9UD3 - chains D and E of the 6 polymer chains in the assembly; structure by electron microscopy, 3.80 A resolution.

# Chain D
Protein: Na(+)-translocating NADH-quinone reductase subunit D
Organism: Vibrio cholerae O395
Notes: EC 7.2.1.1
Reference sequence: A5F5Y6 (NQRD_VIBC3); residues 1-210 here = UniProt positions 1-210
Chain sequence (210 residues; row label = number of the first residue in the row):
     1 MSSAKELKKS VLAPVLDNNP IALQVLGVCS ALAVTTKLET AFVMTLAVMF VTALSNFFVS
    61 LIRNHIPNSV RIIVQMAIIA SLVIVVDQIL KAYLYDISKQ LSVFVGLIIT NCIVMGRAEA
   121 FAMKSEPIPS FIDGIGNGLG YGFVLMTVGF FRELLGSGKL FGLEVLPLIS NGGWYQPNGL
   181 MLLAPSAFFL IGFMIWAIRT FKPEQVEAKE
Not modelled in the structure: 1-6
Bound ions: 2Fe-2S cluster Fe: Cys-29, Cys-112 (shared with Cys-26(E), Cys-120(E) of chain E)
Small-molecule neighbours: 2Fe-2S cluster (FES): Cys-29, Thr-110, Asn-111, Cys-112

# Chain E
Protein: Na(+)-translocating NADH-quinone reductase subunit E
Organism: Vibrio cholerae O395
Notes: EC 7.2.1.1
Reference sequence: A5F5Y5 (NQRE_VIBC3); residues 1-198 here = UniProt positions 1-198
Chain sequence (198 residues; row label = number of the first residue in the row):
     1 MEHYISLLVK SIFIENMALS FFLGMCTFLA VSKKVKTSFG LGIAVIVVLT ISVPVNNLVY
    61 NLVLKPDALV EGVDLSFLNF ITFIGVIAAL VQILEMILDR FFPPLYNALG IFLPLITVNC
   121 AIFGGVSFMV QRDYSFAESV VYGFGSGVGW MLAIVALAGI REKMKYSDVP PGLRGLGITF
   181 ITAGLMALGF MSFSGVQL
Bound ions: 2Fe-2S cluster Fe: Cys-26, Cys-120 (shared with Cys-29(D), Cys-112(D) of chain D)
Small-molecule neighbours: 2Fe-2S cluster (FES): Gly-24, Met-25, Cys-26, Cys-120

# Interface between chain D and chain E
Residue-residue contacts - 47 pairs, chain D then chain E:
  Val-25(D) / Cys-26(E)
  Val-25(D) / Leu-176(E)  hydrophobic
  Gly-27(D) / Cys-26(E)
  Val-28(D) / Met-25(E)  hydrophobic
  Val-28(D) / Cys-26(E)  hydrophobic
  Val-28(D) / Phe-180(E)  hydrophobic
  Cys-29(D) / Phe-22(E)
  Cys-29(D) / Leu-23(E)  hydrophobic
  Cys-29(D) / Gly-24(E)  hydrogen bond (side chain-backbone)
  Cys-29(D) / Met-25(E)
  Cys-29(D) / Cys-120(E)  hydrophobic
  Leu-32(D) / Phe-22(E)  hydrophobic
  Ile-73(D) / Ala-88(E)  hydrophobic
  Met-76(D) / Ile-84(E)  hydrophobic
  Met-76(D) / Val-118(E)  hydrophobic
  Ala-80(D) / Ile-81(E)  hydrophobic
  Ile-84(D) / Phe-77(E)
  Ile-84(D) / Phe-80(E)  hydrophobic
  Asp-87(D) / Phe-80(E)
  Gln-88(D) / Phe-77(E)
  Ser-102(D) / Gln-131(E)
  Val-103(D) / Ser-127(E)
  Val-103(D) / Phe-128(E)  hydrophobic
  Gly-106(D) / Phe-80(E)
  Leu-107(D) / Cys-120(E)  hydrophobic
  Thr-110(D) / Val-118(E)
  Thr-110(D) / Asn-119(E)  hydrogen bond (side chain-backbone)
  Thr-110(D) / Cys-120(E)
  Cys-112(D) / Cys-26(E)  hydrogen bond
  Ala-184(D) / Phe-22(E)  hydrophobic
  Pro-185(D) / Ala-187(E)  hydrophobic
  Pro-185(D) / Met-191(E)  hydrophobic
  Phe-188(D) / Met-25(E)  hydrophobic
  Phe-188(D) / Phe-180(E)
  Phe-188(D) / Ala-183(E)  hydrophobic
  Phe-188(D) / Gly-184(E)
  Phe-189(D) / Ile-181(E)
  Phe-189(D) / Gly-184(E)
  Phe-189(D) / Leu-185(E)  hydrophobic
  Ile-191(D) / Phe-180(E)  hydrophobic
  Gly-192(D) / Leu-173(E)
  Trp-196(D) / Leu-173(E)  hydrophobic
  Arg-199(D) / Gly-172(E)
  Arg-199(D) / Leu-176(E)
  Val-206(D) / Pro-171(E)
  Glu-207(D) / Arg-174(E)
  Ala-208(D) / Arg-174(E)
Also at the interface, not in a pair above, chain D (38 interface residues in all): Ala-22, Ser-69, Ile-72, Phe-104, Ile-109, Met-115, Leu-183, Phe-193, Ile-195, Lys-209
Also at the interface, not in a pair above, chain E (35 interface residues in all): Phe-21, Ala-30, Gln-92, Phe-123, Pro-170, Gly-177, Leu-188

# Overview
38 residues of chain D and 35 residues of chain E are in contact, with 3 hydrogen bonds. Among the polar pairs
are Cys-29(D)/Gly-24(E), Thr-110(D)/Asn-119(E) and Cys-112(D)/Cys-26(E). 2Fe-2S cluster is bound between chain
D and chain E.
Chain D is Na(+)-translocating NADH-quinone reductase subunit D and chain E is Na(+)-translocating
NADH-quinone reductase subunit E, both from Vibrio cholerae O395; the structure, Cryo-EM structure of
Na+-translocating NADH-ubiquinone oxidoreductase NqrB-T236Y mutant from Vibrio cholerae, was determined by
electron microscopy together with 9U5G, 9UD4, 9UD5, 9UD6, 9UD8, 9UD9 and 4 further entries from the same
study.
